Entry 3STE (X-ray diffraction, 2.05 A resolution); this record covers chains A and D of the 4 polymer chains in the assembly.

[Chain A (and D)]
Molecule: 2-dehydro-3-deoxyphosphooctonate aldolase
Source organism: Neisseria meningitidis
Notes: EC 2.5.1.55; chain D of this document is another copy of the same molecule, construct and numbering; everything in this record applies to it too
UniProt: Q9JZ55 (KDSA_NEIMB); residue numbers follow UniProt; this construct covers 1-280
Sequence (280 residues; row label = number of the first residue in the row):
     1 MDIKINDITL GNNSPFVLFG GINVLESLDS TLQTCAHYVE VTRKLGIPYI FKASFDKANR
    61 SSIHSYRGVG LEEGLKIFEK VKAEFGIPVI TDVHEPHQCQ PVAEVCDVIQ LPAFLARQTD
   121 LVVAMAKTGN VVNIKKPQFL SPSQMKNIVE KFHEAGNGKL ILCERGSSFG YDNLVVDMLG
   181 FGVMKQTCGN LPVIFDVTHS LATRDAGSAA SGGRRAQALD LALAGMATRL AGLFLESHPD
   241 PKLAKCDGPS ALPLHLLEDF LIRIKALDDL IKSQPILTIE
Disordered / not traced: 203-211, 237-253, 277-280 (chain D: 203-213, 240-250, 277-280)
Differences from the reference sequence: engineered mutation Ala202 (Gln in Q9JZ55)

[Interface between chain A and chain D]
Residue-residue contacts (5):
  Phe169(A) - Gly170(D)
  Phe169(A) - Tyr171(D)
  Gly170(A) - Phe169(D)
  Gly170(A) - Gly170(D)
  Tyr171(A) - Phe169(D)
Interface residues without a listed pair, chain A (4 interface residues in all): Asn173
Interface residues without a listed pair, chain D (4 interface residues in all): Asn173

[In short]
Chain A and chain D each contribute 4 residues to their interface.
Chain A and chain D are both 2-dehydro-3-deoxyphosphooctonate aldolase (Neisseria meningitidis); the
structure, Crystal structure of a mutant (Q202A) of 3-deoxy-D-manno-octulosonate 8-phosphate synthase (KDO8PS)
from Neisseria meningitidis, was determined by X-ray diffraction together with 3STC, 3STF and 3STG from the
same study.
